Entry 1N49 (X-ray diffraction, 2.20 A resolution); this record covers chains A and B.

[Chain A (and B)]
Molecule: Protease
Organism: Human immunodeficiency virus 1
Notes: EC 3.4.23.16; chain B of this document is another copy of the same molecule, construct and numbering; everything in this record applies to it too
UniProt: P03369 (POL_HV1A2); residues 1-99 here correspond to UniProt positions 57-155 (UniProt number = residue number + 56)
Amino-acid sequence (99 residues; each row starts with the number of its first residue):
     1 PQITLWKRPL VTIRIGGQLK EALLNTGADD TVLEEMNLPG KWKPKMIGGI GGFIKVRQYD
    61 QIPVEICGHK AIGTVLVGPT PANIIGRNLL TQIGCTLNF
Differences from the reference sequence: engineered mutation Lys7 (Gln63 in P03369), Asn25 (Asp81 in P03369), Ala82 (Val138 in P03369)
Residues lining bound ligands: ritonavir (RIT): Asn25, Gly27, Ala28, Asp29, Asp30, Val32, Ile47, Gly48, Gly49, Ile50, Pro81, Ala82, Ile84
Reported in the primary citation:
  - conformationally variable residues (loop rearrangement): Lys45 to Ile54
  - mutagenesis - V82A: decreased binding to ritonavir (citing earlier work)
  - mutagenesis - V82A: decreased catalytic activity (citing earlier work)

[How chain A and chain B interact]
Residue-residue contacts (86):
  Pro1(A) - Leu97(B)
  Pro1(A) - Asn98(B)
  Pro1(A) - Phe99(B)  hydrogen bond (backbone-backbone)
  Gln2(A) - Thr96(B)  hydrogen bond
  Gln2(A) - Leu97(B)
  Gln2(A) - Asn98(B)  hydrogen bond
  Ile3(A) - Thr96(B)
  Ile3(A) - Leu97(B)  hydrogen bond (backbone-backbone)
  Leu5(A) - Thr26(B)
  Leu5(A) - Arg87(B)
  Leu5(A) - Leu90(B)  hydrophobic
  Leu5(A) - Thr91(B)
  Leu5(A) - Cys95(B)
  Leu5(A) - Leu97(B)  hydrophobic
  Trp6(A) - Thr91(B)
  Pro9(A) - Thr26(B)
  Pro9(A) - Leu97(B)  hydrophobic
  Leu23(A) - Gly27(B)
  Leu24(A) - Thr26(B)  hydrogen bond (backbone-side chain)
  Leu24(A) - Leu97(B)  hydrophobic
  Asn25(A) - Asn25(B)  hydrogen bond
  Asn25(A) - Thr26(B)
  Asn25(A) - Gly27(B)
  Thr26(A) - Leu5(B)
  Thr26(A) - Pro9(B)
  Thr26(A) - Leu24(B)  hydrogen bond (side chain-backbone)
  Thr26(A) - Thr26(B)  hydrogen bond (backbone-side chain)
  Thr26(A) - Leu97(B)
  Gly27(A) - Leu23(B)
  Gly27(A) - Leu24(B)
  Gly27(A) - Asn25(B)
  Asp29(A) - Arg8(B)  salt bridge
  Gly48(A) - Ile50(B)
  Gly49(A) - Ile50(B)
  Ile50(A) - Gly49(B)  hydrogen bond (backbone-backbone)
  Ile50(A) - Ile50(B)  hydrogen bond (backbone-backbone)
  Ile50(A) - Gly51(B)  hydrogen bond (backbone-backbone)
  Ile50(A) - Gly52(B)
  Ile50(A) - Ile54(B)  hydrophobic
  Ile50(A) - Thr80(B)
  Gly51(A) - Gly51(B)
  Gly51(A) - Gly52(B)
  Gly51(A) - Ile54(B)
  Gly52(A) - Ile50(B)
  Gly52(A) - Gly51(B)
  Ile54(A) - Ile50(B)
  Ile54(A) - Gly51(B)
  Cys67(A) - Phe99(B)  hydrophobic
  His69(A) - Phe99(B)
  Thr80(A) - Ile50(B)
  Pro81(A) - Gly49(B)
  Pro81(A) - Ile50(B)
  Arg87(A) - Leu5(B)  hydrogen bond (side chain-backbone)
  Arg87(A) - Trp6(B)  hydrogen bond (side chain-backbone)
  Arg87(A) - Lys7(B)
  Arg87(A) - Arg8(B)
  Arg87(A) - Pro9(B)
  Leu90(A) - Leu5(B)  hydrophobic
  Thr91(A) - Leu5(B)
  Thr91(A) - Trp6(B)
  Gly94(A) - Phe99(B)
  Cys95(A) - Leu5(B)
  Cys95(A) - Asn98(B)
  Thr96(A) - Ile3(B)
  Thr96(A) - Thr4(B)
  Thr96(A) - Thr96(B)
  Thr96(A) - Leu97(B)
  Thr96(A) - Asn98(B)  hydrogen bond (backbone-backbone)
  Leu97(A) - Gln2(B)
  Leu97(A) - Ile3(B)  hydrogen bond (backbone-backbone)
  Leu97(A) - Leu24(B)  hydrophobic
  Leu97(A) - Thr26(B)
  Leu97(A) - Cys95(B)  hydrophobic
  Leu97(A) - Thr96(B)
  Leu97(A) - Leu97(B)  hydrophobic
  Asn98(A) - Pro1(B)
  Asn98(A) - Gln2(B)
  Asn98(A) - Gly94(B)
  Asn98(A) - Cys95(B)
  Asn98(A) - Thr96(B)  hydrogen bond (backbone-backbone)
  Asn98(A) - Asn98(B)
  Phe99(A) - Pro1(B)  hydrogen bond (backbone-backbone)
  Phe99(A) - His69(B)
  Phe99(A) - Ile93(B)  hydrophobic
  Phe99(A) - Gly94(B)
  Phe99(A) - Cys95(B)  hydrophobic
Other interface residues (no listed pair), chain A (36 interface residues in all): Thr4, Arg8, Ile47, Phe53, Ile93
Other interface residues (no listed pair), chain B (36 interface residues in all): Asp29, Val32, Ile47, Phe53, Cys67

[Overview]
The chain A/chain B interface involves 36 residues from each chain, with 17 hydrogen bonds and 1 salt bridge.
Among the polar pairs are Asp29(A)-Arg8(B), Gln2(A)-Thr96(B) and Gln2(A)-Asn98(B). Chain A binds ritonavir.
From the paper: V82A of chain A reduces binding to ritonavir; conformational variability at Lys45(A).
Chain A and chain B are both Protease (Human immunodeficiency virus 1); the structure, Viability of a
Drug-Resistant HIV-1 Protease Variant: Structural Insights for Better Anti-Viral Therapy, was determined by
X-ray diffraction (same publication as 1MT7, 1MT8, 1MT9 and 1MTB).
